1B4J - chains L and H; structure by X-ray diffraction, 2.90 A resolution.

[Chain L]
Protein: Antibody
From: Homo sapiens
Notes: fragment: v domain and c domain; antibody fragment or engineered binder
Sequence (214 residues; each row starts with the number of its first residue):
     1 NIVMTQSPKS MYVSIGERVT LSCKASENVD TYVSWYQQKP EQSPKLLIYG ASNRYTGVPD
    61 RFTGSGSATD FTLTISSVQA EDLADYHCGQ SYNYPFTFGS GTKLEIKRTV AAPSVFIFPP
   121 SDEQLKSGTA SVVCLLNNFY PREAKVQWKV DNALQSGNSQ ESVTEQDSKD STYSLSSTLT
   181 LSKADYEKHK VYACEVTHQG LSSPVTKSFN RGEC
Construct notes: conflict K9 (Ser31 in X95750), M11 (Leu33 in X95750), Y12 (Ser34 in X95750), 37 further conflict positions vs the reference (X95750) not listed
Disulfide bonds: C23-C88, C134-C194

[Chain H]
Protein: Antibody
From: Homo sapiens
Notes: fragment: v domain and c domain; antibody fragment or engineered binder
Sequence (220 residues; each row starts with the number of its first residue):
     1 EVQLQQPGAD LVMPGAPVKL SCLASGYIFT SSWINWVKQR PGRGLEWIGR IDPSDGEVHY
    61 NQDFKDKATL TVDKSSSTAY IQLNSLTSED SAVYYCARGF LPWFADWGQG TLVTVSAAST
   121 KGPSVFPLAP SSKSTSGGTA ALGCLVKDYF PEPVTVSWNS GALTSGVHTF PAVLQSSGLY
   181 SLSSVVTVPS SSLGTQTYIC NVNHKPSNTK VDKKVEPKSC
Modified / non-standard residues: E1 (pyroglutamic acid; PCA)
Disulfide bonds: C22-C96, C144-C200

[Interface between chain L and chain H]
Pairs across the interface (65):
  Y36(L) - F104(H)
  Q38(L) - Q39(H)  hydrogen bond
  Q38(L) - Y95(H)
  E41(L) - Q109(H)  hydrogen bond
  S43(L) - Y95(H)
  P44(L) - L45(H)  hydrophobic
  P44(L) - W107(H)  hydrophobic
  L46(L) - F104(H)
  Y49(L) - W103(H)
  Y55(L) - R98(H)
  Y55(L) - F100(H)
  Y55(L) - W103(H)  hydrophobic
  Y55(L) - A105(H)
  S91(L) - P102(H)  hydrogen bond (side chain-backbone)
  Y94(L) - W47(H)  hydrophobic
  Y94(L) - R50(H)  hydrogen bond
  Y94(L) - H59(H)  hydrogen bond
  P95(L) - W47(H)  hydrophobic
  P95(L) - N61(H)
  P95(L) - Q62(H)
  F96(L) - W47(H)
  F96(L) - F104(H)  hydrophobic
  F98(L) - L45(H)
  F98(L) - F104(H)  hydrophobic
  G99(L) - G44(H)
  S100(L) - G44(H)
  V115(L) - T135(H)
  F116(L) - S131(H)
  F116(L) - T135(H)
  F116(L) - A141(H)  hydrophobic
  I117(L) - S131(H)
  I117(L) - K133(H)
  F118(L) - L128(H)  hydrophobic
  F118(L) - A129(H)
  F118(L) - S131(H)
  F118(L) - A141(H)
  S121(L) - F126(H)
  S121(L) - P127(H)
  E123(L) - F126(H)
  E123(L) - P127(H)
  E123(L) - K213(H)  salt bridge
  Q124(L) - F126(H)
  Q124(L) - L145(H)
  Q124(L) - K147(H)
  S131(L) - L145(H)
  S131(L) - K147(H)
  L135(L) - V185(H)  hydrophobic
  N137(L) - H168(H)
  N137(L) - T187(H)
  Q160(L) - V173(H)
  Q160(L) - L174(H)
  S162(L) - F170(H)
  S162(L) - P171(H)  hydrogen bond (side chain-backbone)
  S162(L) - V173(H)
  V163(L) - P171(H)
  T164(L) - F170(H)
  S174(L) - H168(H)
  S174(L) - F170(H)
  L175(L) - F170(H)
  S176(L) - F170(H)
  K207(L) - K133(H)
  K207(L) - T135(H)
  G212(L) - C220(H)
  E213(L) - C220(H)
  C214(L) - C220(H)  disulfide
Other interface residues (no listed pair), chain L (41 interface residues in all): H87, V133, N138, E161, T180
Other interface residues (no listed pair), chain H (41 interface residues in all): N35, R43, G108, L142, Q175
Inter-chain disulfides: C214(L)-C220(H)

[In short]
Chain L and chain H each contribute 41 residues to their interface; the contacts include 1 disulfide bond, 6
hydrogen bonds and 1 salt bridge. Polar contacts include E123(L)-K213(H), Q38(L)-Q39(H) and E41(L)-Q109(H).
Here chain L is Antibody and chain H is Antibody, both from Homo sapiens. Entry 1B4J (Comparison of the
three-dimensional structures of a humanized and a chimeric fab of an anti-gamma-interferon antibody) was
determined by X-ray diffraction together with 1B2W from the same study.
